6L9Z - chains A and J of the 19 polymer chains in the assembly; structure by X-ray diffraction, 2.50 A resolution.

[Chain A]
Name: Histone H3.1
Source organism: Homo sapiens
UniProt: P68431 (H31_HUMAN); residues 0-135 here correspond to UniProt positions 1-136 (UniProt number = residue number + 1)
Sequence (136 residues; numbered 0 to 135; the number before each row is that of its first residue; numbering starts at 0):
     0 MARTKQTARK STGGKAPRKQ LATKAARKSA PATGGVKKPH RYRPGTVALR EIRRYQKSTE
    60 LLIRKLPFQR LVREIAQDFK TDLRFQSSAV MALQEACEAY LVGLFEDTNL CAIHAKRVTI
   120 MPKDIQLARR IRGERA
Disordered / not traced: 0-37
UniProt features mapped onto this chain:
  - modified residue: Arg2 (Asymmetric dimethylarginine), Thr3 (Phosphothreonine), Lys4 (Allysine), Gln5 (5-glutamyl dopamine), Thr6 (Phosphothreonine), Arg8 (Citrulline), Lys9 (N6,N6,N6-trimethyllysine), Ser10 (ADP-ribosylserine), Thr11 (Phosphothreonine), Lys14 (N6-(2-hydroxyisobutyryl)lysine), Arg17 (Asymmetric dimethylarginine), Lys18 (N6-(2-hydroxyisobutyryl)lysine), Lys23 (N6-(2-hydroxyisobutyryl)lysine), Arg26 (Citrulline), Lys27 (N6,N6,N6-trimethyllysine), Ser28 (ADP-ribosylserine), Lys36 (N6,N6,N6-trimethyllysine), Lys37 (N6-methyllysine), Tyr41 (Phosphotyrosine), Lys56 (N6,N6,N6-trimethyllysine) and 8 more in UniProt
  - lipidation: Lys18 (N6-decanoyllysine)

[Chain J]
Molecule: 338-nt DNA strand
Source organism: other sequences
Sequence (338 nucleotides; row label = number of the first residue in the row):
     1 ATCGCGGTTT TTTTTCATGT GCCGGTCTCA CACGTGCCTG GAGACTAGTA AGCGCTTCTA
    61 GTGGCGGTTA AAACGCGGTA GACAGCGCGT ACGTGCGTTT AAGCGGTGCT AGAGCTGTCT
   121 ACGACCAATT GAGCGGCCTC GGCACCGGGA TGCGTTTTTT TTTTGCGCTC CTGCTTTTTT
   181 TTTTCATGTG CCGGTCTCAC ACGTGCCTGG AGACTAGTAA GCGCTTCTAG TGGCGGTTAA
   241 AACGCGGTAG ACAGCGCGTA CGTGCGTTTA AGCGGTGCTA GAGCTGTCTA CGACCAATTG
   301 AGCGGCCTCG GCACCGGGAT GCGTTTTTTT TCCGCGAT
Bound ions: K+ site 1: DT59, DA60; Ca2+ site 1 near DG114 (its only coordinating residue here); Ca2+ site 2 near DG133 (its only coordinating residue here); Ca2+ site 3 near DG136 (its only coordinating residue here); Ca2+ site 4 near DG154 (its only coordinating residue here); Ca2+ site 5 near DC202 (its only coordinating residue here); Ca2+ site 6 near DC224 (its only coordinating residue here); K+ site 2: DT228, DA229; Ca2+ site 7: DG305 (shared with 1 residue of chain I); Ca2+ site 8 near DG317 (its only coordinating residue here)

[Chain A / chain J interface]
Residue-residue contacts (28; chain A residue first):
  His39(A) - DT187(J)  sugar contact
  Arg40(A) - DG262(J)  base contact
  Arg40(A) - DT263(J)  hydrogen bond to the base
  Arg40(A) - DG264(J)  hydrogen bond to the sugar
  Tyr41(A) - DT187(J)  phosphate contact
  Tyr41(A) - DT263(J)  phosphate contact
  Tyr41(A) - DG264(J)  hydrogen bond to the phosphate
  Arg42(A) - DT263(J)  phosphate contact
  Pro43(A) - DG262(J)  phosphate contact
  Pro43(A) - DT263(J)  sugar contact
  Gly44(A) - DG262(J)  hydrogen bond to the phosphate
  Gly44(A) - DT263(J)  hydrogen bond to the phosphate
  Thr45(A) - DT263(J)  hydrogen bond to the phosphate
  Val46(A) - DT263(J)  hydrogen bond to the phosphate
  Val46(A) - DG264(J)  phosphate contact
  Ala47(A) - DT263(J)  hydrogen bond to the phosphate
  Arg49(A) - DG188(J)  phosphate contact
  Arg49(A) - DT189(J)  salt bridge to the phosphate
  Lys56(A) - DG190(J)  salt bridge to the phosphate
  Arg63(A) - DA271(J)  hydrogen bond to the sugar
  Arg63(A) - DG272(J)  phosphate contact
  Lys64(A) - DG272(J)  hydrogen bond to the phosphate
  Leu65(A) - DA271(J)  phosphate contact
  Leu65(A) - DG272(J)  hydrogen bond to the phosphate
  Pro66(A) - DA271(J)  sugar contact
  Arg69(A) - DA271(J)  salt bridge to the phosphate
  Arg83(A) - DA280(J)  phosphate contact
  Arg83(A) - DG281(J)  salt bridge to the phosphate
Other interface residues (no listed pair), chain A (19 interface residues in all): Asp81, Lys115
Other interface residues (no listed pair), chain J (13 interface residues in all): DA253, DA270

[Overview]
19 residues of chain A face 13 of chain J across their interface; the contacts include 11 hydrogen bonds and 4
salt bridges. Among the polar pairs are Arg40(A)-DT263(J), Arg40(A)-DG264(J) and Arg63(A)-DA271(J). DT59(J)
and DA60(J) form the K+ site 1.
Chain A is Histone H3.1 (Homo sapiens) and chain J is a 338-nt DNA strand (other sequences); the structure,
338 bp di-nucleosome assembled with linker histone H1.X, was determined by X-ray diffraction (same publication
as 7COW, 6LER, 6LA2 and 6LAB).
